2X2R - chains A and B of the 3 polymer chains in the assembly; structure by X-ray diffraction, 2.20 A resolution.

# Chain A (and B)
Protein: Kinesin-like protein KIF11
Source organism: Homo sapiens
Notes: fragment: motor domain, residues 1-368; chain B of this document is another copy of the same molecule, construct and numbering; everything in this record applies to it too
UniProt: P52732 (KIF11_HUMAN); residue numbers follow UniProt; this construct covers 1-368
Chain sequence (368 residues; each row starts with the number of its first residue):
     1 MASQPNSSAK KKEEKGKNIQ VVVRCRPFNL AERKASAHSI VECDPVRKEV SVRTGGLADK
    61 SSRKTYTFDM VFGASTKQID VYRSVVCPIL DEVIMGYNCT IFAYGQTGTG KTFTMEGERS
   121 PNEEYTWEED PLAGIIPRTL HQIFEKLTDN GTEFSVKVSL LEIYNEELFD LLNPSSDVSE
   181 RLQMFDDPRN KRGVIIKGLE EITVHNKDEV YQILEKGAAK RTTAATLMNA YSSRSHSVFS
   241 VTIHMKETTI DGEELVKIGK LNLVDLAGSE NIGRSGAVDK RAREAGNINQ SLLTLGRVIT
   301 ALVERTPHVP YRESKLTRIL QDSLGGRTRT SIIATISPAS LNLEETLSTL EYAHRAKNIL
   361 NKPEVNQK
Unresolved in the structure: 1-16, 271-288, 366-368 (chain B: 1-16, 250-254, 271-288, 364-368)
Metal / ion sites: Mg2+: Thr112 (together with ADP)
Ligand contacts:
  - ADP (adenosine-5'-diphosphate): Arg24, Arg26, Pro27, Gln106, Thr107, Gly108, Thr109, Gly110, Lys111, Thr112, Phe113, Glu118
  - X2O ((2R)-2-amino-3-[(2R)-2-methyl-1,1-diphenyl-butyl]sulfanyl-propanoic acid): Thr112, Glu116, Gly117, Glu118, Arg119, Trp127, Ala133, Ile136, Pro137, Tyr211, Leu214, Glu215, Ala218, Arg221

# Interface between chain A and chain B
Residue-residue contacts (32):
  Ala35(A) with Thr223(B); Leu227(B), hydrophobic
  Ser36(A) with Ser176(B); Asp177(B)
  Ala37(A) with Asp177(B)
  His38(A) with Ser175(B), hydrogen bond; Ser176(B); Asp177(B), hydrogen bond (backbone-side chain); Glu180(B)
  Arg53(A) with Glu180(B), salt bridge
  Gly55(A) with Arg181(B); Gln183(B)
  Gly56(A) with Glu180(B); Arg181(B)
  Leu57(A) with Asp170(B); Asn173(B); Ser175(B); Glu180(B); Arg181(B), hydrogen bond (backbone-backbone); Leu182(B), hydrophobic; Gly198(B)
  Ala58(A) with Arg181(B); Gln183(B); Lys197(B), hydrogen bond (backbone-side chain)
  Ser340(A) with Asp177(B); Ser179(B), hydrogen bond; Glu180(B); Arg181(B), hydrogen bond (backbone-side chain)
  Leu341(A) with Ser179(B), hydrogen bond (backbone-side chain); Arg181(B), hydrogen bond (backbone-side chain); Leu227(B)
  Leu343(A) with Arg181(B)
Interface residues without a listed pair, chain A (14 interface residues in all): Asp59, Lys60
Interface residues without a listed pair, chain B (15 interface residues in all): Met228

# Overview
14 residues of chain A face 15 of chain B across their interface; the contacts include 8 hydrogen bonds and 1
salt bridge. Polar contacts include Arg53(A)-Glu180(B), His38(A)-Ser175(B) and His38(A)-Asp177(B). Bound to
chain A: ADP and compound X2O.
Both chains are Kinesin-like protein KIF11 (Homo sapiens). Entry 2X2R (Crystal structure of human kinesin Eg5
in complex with (R)-2-amino-3-((4-chlorophenyl)diphenylmethylthio)propanoic acid) was determined by X-ray
diffraction together with 2XAE from the same study.
